Entry 5SBC (X-ray diffraction, 2.32 A resolution); this record covers chains A and E of the 6 polymer chains in the assembly.

== Chain A ==
Protein: Tubulin alpha-1B chain
Source organism: Bos taurus
UniProt: P81947 (TBA1B_BOVIN); residue numbers follow UniProt; this construct covers 1-451
Chain sequence (451 residues; row label = number of the first residue in the row):
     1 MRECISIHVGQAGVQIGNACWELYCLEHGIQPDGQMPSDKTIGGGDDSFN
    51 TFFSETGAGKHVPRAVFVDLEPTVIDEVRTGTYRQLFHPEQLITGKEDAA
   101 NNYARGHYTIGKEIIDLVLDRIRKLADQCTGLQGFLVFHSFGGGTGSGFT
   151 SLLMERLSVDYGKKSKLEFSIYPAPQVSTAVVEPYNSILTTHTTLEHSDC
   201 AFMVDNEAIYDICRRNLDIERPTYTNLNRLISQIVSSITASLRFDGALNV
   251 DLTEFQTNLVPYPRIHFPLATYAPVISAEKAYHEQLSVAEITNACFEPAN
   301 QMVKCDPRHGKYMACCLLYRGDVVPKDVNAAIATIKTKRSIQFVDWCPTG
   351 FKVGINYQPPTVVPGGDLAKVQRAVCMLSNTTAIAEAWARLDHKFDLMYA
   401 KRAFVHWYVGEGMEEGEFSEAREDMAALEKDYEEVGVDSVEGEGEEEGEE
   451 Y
Disordered / not traced: 439-451
Metal / ion sites: Ca2+: D39, T41, G44, E55
Small-molecule neighbours: GTP (guanosine-5'-triphosphate): G10, Q11, A12, Q15, I16, D69, D98, A99, A100, N101, S140, G142, G143, G144, T145, G146, I171, P173, V177, S178, T179, E183, N206, Y224, L227, N228, I231

== Chain E ==
Protein: Stathmin-4
Source organism: Rattus norvegicus
UniProt: P63043 (STMN4_RAT); residues 5-145 here correspond to UniProt positions 49-189 (UniProt number = residue number + 44)
Chain sequence (143 residues; row label = number of the first residue in the row):
     3 MADMEVIELNKCTSGQSFEVILKPPSFDGVPEFNASLPRRRDPSLEEIQK
    53 KLEAAEERRKYQEAELLKHLAEKREHEREVIQKAIEENNNFIKMAKEKLA
   103 QKMESNKENREAHLAAMLERLQEKDKHAEEVRKNKELKEEASR
Disordered / not traced: 3-5, 29-43, 142-145
Construct notes: initiating methionine (3); expression tag (4)
Metal / ion sites: Ca2+ near D44 (its only coordinating residue here)
Swiss-Prot annotation at these positions:
  - modified residue: S46 (Phosphoserine)

== Interface between chain A and chain E ==
Contacting residue pairs (60; chain A residue first):
  H107(A) - L54(E)
  Y108(A) - A57(E)  hydrophobic
  Y108(A) - R61(E)
  T109(A) - R61(E)  hydrogen bond
  K112(A) - E58(E)  salt bridge
  L152(A) - L54(E)  hydrophobic
  E155(A) - I50(E)
  R156(A) - L47(E)
  R156(A) - Q51(E)
  S158(A) - D44(E)
  V159(A) - P45(E)
  V159(A) - L47(E)  hydrophobic
  H197(A) - P45(E)
  D245(A) - C14(E)
  D245(A) - S16(E)  hydrogen bond (backbone-side chain)
  A247(A) - N12(E)
  A247(A) - S19(E)
  L248(A) - S19(E)
  P325(A) - Q18(E)
  P325(A) - F20(E)  hydrophobic
  N329(A) - M6(E)
  N329(A) - V8(E)
  N329(A) - F20(E)
  N329(A) - V22(E)
  I332(A) - M6(E)  hydrophobic
  A333(A) - M6(E)
  K336(A) - L24(E)
  D345(A) - P27(E)
  D345(A) - S28(E)  hydrogen bond (backbone-backbone)
  C347(A) - P27(E)
  P348(A) - K25(E)
  P348(A) - P27(E)
  T349(A) - I23(E)
  T349(A) - L24(E)  hydrogen bond (backbone-backbone)
  T349(A) - K25(E)  hydrogen bond (backbone-backbone)
  G350(A) - V22(E)
  G350(A) - I23(E)
  F351(A) - E21(E)
  F351(A) - V22(E)  hydrogen bond (backbone-backbone)
  F351(A) - L24(E)  hydrophobic
  K352(A) - F20(E)
  K352(A) - E21(E)  salt bridge
  V353(A) - S19(E)
  V353(A) - F20(E)  hydrogen bond (backbone-backbone)
  G354(A) - Q18(E)
  I355(A) - G17(E)
  I355(A) - Q18(E)  hydrogen bond (backbone-backbone)
  N356(A) - S16(E)
  Y357(A) - T15(E)
  Y357(A) - S16(E)  hydrogen bond (backbone-backbone)
  Y357(A) - G17(E)
  Y357(A) - Q18(E)  hydrogen bond
  V409(A) - Q64(E)  hydrogen bond (backbone-side chain)
  G410(A) - R61(E)
  G410(A) - Q64(E)
  E411(A) - R61(E)  hydrogen bond (backbone-side chain)
  G412(A) - A57(E)
  G412(A) - R60(E)  hydrogen bond (backbone-side chain)
  G412(A) - R61(E)
  E414(A) - R60(E)  salt bridge
Also at the interface, not in a pair above, chain A (39 interface residues in all): E196, G246, V328, W346
Also at the interface, not in a pair above, chain E (32 interface residues in all): P26, S46, K53, E55

== Summary ==
39 residues of chain A and 32 residues of chain E are in contact, with 13 hydrogen bonds and 3 salt bridges.
Among the polar pairs are K112(A)-E58(E), K352(A)-E21(E) and E414(A)-R60(E). Chain A binds GTP. D39(A),
T41(A), G44(A) and E55(A) coordinate Ca2+.
Here chain A is Tubulin alpha-1B chain (Bos taurus) and chain E is Stathmin-4 (Rattus norvegicus). Entry 5SBC
(Tubulin-maytansinoid-5a-complex) was determined by X-ray diffraction together with 5SB8, 5SB9, 5SBA, 5SBB,
5SBD and 5SBE from the same study.
